4J36 - chain A; structure by X-ray diffraction, 2.13 A resolution.

Chain A:
Name: Kynurenine 3-monooxygenase
From: Saccharomyces cerevisiae
Notes: EC 1.14.13.9
Reference sequence: P38169 (KMO_YEAST); residue numbers follow UniProt; this construct covers 1-394
Chain sequence (415 residues; numbered -20 to 394; the number before each row is that of its first residue; numbers below 1 keep their minus sign (Met-20 is residue -20)):
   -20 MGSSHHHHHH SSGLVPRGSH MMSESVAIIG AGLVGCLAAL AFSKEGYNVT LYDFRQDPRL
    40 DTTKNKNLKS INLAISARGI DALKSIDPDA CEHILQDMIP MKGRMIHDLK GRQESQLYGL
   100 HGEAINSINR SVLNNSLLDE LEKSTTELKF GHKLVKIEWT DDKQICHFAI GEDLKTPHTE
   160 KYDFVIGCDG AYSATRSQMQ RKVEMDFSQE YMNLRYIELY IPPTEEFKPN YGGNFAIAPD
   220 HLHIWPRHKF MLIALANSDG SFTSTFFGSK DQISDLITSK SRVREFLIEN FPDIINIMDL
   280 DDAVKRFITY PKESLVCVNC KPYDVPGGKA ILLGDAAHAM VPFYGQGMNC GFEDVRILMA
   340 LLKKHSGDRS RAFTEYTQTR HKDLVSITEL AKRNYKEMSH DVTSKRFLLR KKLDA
Disordered / not traced: -20 to 2, 98-101, 378-394
Sequence notes: expression tag (-20 to 0)
Residues lining bound ligands: FAD (flavin-adenine dinucleotide): Ile8, Gly9, Ala10, Gly11, Leu12, Val13, Gly14, Tyr31, Asp32, Phe33, Arg34, Asn46, Lys48, Ser49, Leu52, Ala53, Arg109, His131, Lys132, Leu133, Cys167, Asp168, Gly169, Ala173, Tyr195, Leu294, Gly313, Asp314, Pro321, Gln325, Gly326, Met327, Asn328
Curated features (UniProtKB/Swiss-Prot):
  - binding site (FAD): Val13, Asp32 to Arg34, Ala53, Arg109, Leu133, Tyr195, Asp314, Gln325 to Asn328
  - binding site (L-kynurenine): Arg83, Tyr97, Asn373
  - mutagenesis: Arg83 (R83A: Strongly decreases enzymatic activity; R83M: Abolsihes enzymatic activity), Phe322 to Tyr323 (Abolishes NADPH oxidase activity)
From the paper describing this entry:
  - binding site for the ligand 1HR: Arg83, Tyr97, Leu221, Met230, Ile232, Phe246, Pro321, Phe322
  - binding site for flavin-adenine dinucleotide: Gln325 (from molecular simulation)
  - mutagenesis - R83A, R83M: decreased catalytic activity

Summary:
Bound to chain A: flavin-adenine dinucleotide. UniProt lists 13 FAD-binding residues, 3 L-kynurenine-binding
residues and 3 mutagenesis sites. The paper reports a binding site for the ligand 1HR at Arg83, Tyr97 and
Leu221 among others; R83A and R83M reduce catalytic activity.
Chain A is Kynurenine 3-monooxygenase (Saccharomyces cerevisiae); the structure, Cocrystal Structure of
kynurenine 3-monooxygenase in complex with UPF 648 inhibitor(KMO-394UPF), was determined by X-ray diffraction
(same publication as 4J2W, 4J31, 4J33 and 4J34).
